Entry 9E13 (electron microscopy, 4.50 A resolution (low resolution: residue-level contacts below are approximate; hydrogen-bond / salt-bridge calls are withheld)); this record covers chains B and J of the 14 polymer chains in the assembly.

Chain B:
Name: Cytoplasmic dynein 1 heavy chain 1
From: Homo sapiens
UniProtKB: Q14204 (DYHC1_HUMAN); numbering as in UniProt (aligned over 1-4646)
Chain sequence (4646 residues; numbered 1 to 4646; the number before each row is that of its first residue):
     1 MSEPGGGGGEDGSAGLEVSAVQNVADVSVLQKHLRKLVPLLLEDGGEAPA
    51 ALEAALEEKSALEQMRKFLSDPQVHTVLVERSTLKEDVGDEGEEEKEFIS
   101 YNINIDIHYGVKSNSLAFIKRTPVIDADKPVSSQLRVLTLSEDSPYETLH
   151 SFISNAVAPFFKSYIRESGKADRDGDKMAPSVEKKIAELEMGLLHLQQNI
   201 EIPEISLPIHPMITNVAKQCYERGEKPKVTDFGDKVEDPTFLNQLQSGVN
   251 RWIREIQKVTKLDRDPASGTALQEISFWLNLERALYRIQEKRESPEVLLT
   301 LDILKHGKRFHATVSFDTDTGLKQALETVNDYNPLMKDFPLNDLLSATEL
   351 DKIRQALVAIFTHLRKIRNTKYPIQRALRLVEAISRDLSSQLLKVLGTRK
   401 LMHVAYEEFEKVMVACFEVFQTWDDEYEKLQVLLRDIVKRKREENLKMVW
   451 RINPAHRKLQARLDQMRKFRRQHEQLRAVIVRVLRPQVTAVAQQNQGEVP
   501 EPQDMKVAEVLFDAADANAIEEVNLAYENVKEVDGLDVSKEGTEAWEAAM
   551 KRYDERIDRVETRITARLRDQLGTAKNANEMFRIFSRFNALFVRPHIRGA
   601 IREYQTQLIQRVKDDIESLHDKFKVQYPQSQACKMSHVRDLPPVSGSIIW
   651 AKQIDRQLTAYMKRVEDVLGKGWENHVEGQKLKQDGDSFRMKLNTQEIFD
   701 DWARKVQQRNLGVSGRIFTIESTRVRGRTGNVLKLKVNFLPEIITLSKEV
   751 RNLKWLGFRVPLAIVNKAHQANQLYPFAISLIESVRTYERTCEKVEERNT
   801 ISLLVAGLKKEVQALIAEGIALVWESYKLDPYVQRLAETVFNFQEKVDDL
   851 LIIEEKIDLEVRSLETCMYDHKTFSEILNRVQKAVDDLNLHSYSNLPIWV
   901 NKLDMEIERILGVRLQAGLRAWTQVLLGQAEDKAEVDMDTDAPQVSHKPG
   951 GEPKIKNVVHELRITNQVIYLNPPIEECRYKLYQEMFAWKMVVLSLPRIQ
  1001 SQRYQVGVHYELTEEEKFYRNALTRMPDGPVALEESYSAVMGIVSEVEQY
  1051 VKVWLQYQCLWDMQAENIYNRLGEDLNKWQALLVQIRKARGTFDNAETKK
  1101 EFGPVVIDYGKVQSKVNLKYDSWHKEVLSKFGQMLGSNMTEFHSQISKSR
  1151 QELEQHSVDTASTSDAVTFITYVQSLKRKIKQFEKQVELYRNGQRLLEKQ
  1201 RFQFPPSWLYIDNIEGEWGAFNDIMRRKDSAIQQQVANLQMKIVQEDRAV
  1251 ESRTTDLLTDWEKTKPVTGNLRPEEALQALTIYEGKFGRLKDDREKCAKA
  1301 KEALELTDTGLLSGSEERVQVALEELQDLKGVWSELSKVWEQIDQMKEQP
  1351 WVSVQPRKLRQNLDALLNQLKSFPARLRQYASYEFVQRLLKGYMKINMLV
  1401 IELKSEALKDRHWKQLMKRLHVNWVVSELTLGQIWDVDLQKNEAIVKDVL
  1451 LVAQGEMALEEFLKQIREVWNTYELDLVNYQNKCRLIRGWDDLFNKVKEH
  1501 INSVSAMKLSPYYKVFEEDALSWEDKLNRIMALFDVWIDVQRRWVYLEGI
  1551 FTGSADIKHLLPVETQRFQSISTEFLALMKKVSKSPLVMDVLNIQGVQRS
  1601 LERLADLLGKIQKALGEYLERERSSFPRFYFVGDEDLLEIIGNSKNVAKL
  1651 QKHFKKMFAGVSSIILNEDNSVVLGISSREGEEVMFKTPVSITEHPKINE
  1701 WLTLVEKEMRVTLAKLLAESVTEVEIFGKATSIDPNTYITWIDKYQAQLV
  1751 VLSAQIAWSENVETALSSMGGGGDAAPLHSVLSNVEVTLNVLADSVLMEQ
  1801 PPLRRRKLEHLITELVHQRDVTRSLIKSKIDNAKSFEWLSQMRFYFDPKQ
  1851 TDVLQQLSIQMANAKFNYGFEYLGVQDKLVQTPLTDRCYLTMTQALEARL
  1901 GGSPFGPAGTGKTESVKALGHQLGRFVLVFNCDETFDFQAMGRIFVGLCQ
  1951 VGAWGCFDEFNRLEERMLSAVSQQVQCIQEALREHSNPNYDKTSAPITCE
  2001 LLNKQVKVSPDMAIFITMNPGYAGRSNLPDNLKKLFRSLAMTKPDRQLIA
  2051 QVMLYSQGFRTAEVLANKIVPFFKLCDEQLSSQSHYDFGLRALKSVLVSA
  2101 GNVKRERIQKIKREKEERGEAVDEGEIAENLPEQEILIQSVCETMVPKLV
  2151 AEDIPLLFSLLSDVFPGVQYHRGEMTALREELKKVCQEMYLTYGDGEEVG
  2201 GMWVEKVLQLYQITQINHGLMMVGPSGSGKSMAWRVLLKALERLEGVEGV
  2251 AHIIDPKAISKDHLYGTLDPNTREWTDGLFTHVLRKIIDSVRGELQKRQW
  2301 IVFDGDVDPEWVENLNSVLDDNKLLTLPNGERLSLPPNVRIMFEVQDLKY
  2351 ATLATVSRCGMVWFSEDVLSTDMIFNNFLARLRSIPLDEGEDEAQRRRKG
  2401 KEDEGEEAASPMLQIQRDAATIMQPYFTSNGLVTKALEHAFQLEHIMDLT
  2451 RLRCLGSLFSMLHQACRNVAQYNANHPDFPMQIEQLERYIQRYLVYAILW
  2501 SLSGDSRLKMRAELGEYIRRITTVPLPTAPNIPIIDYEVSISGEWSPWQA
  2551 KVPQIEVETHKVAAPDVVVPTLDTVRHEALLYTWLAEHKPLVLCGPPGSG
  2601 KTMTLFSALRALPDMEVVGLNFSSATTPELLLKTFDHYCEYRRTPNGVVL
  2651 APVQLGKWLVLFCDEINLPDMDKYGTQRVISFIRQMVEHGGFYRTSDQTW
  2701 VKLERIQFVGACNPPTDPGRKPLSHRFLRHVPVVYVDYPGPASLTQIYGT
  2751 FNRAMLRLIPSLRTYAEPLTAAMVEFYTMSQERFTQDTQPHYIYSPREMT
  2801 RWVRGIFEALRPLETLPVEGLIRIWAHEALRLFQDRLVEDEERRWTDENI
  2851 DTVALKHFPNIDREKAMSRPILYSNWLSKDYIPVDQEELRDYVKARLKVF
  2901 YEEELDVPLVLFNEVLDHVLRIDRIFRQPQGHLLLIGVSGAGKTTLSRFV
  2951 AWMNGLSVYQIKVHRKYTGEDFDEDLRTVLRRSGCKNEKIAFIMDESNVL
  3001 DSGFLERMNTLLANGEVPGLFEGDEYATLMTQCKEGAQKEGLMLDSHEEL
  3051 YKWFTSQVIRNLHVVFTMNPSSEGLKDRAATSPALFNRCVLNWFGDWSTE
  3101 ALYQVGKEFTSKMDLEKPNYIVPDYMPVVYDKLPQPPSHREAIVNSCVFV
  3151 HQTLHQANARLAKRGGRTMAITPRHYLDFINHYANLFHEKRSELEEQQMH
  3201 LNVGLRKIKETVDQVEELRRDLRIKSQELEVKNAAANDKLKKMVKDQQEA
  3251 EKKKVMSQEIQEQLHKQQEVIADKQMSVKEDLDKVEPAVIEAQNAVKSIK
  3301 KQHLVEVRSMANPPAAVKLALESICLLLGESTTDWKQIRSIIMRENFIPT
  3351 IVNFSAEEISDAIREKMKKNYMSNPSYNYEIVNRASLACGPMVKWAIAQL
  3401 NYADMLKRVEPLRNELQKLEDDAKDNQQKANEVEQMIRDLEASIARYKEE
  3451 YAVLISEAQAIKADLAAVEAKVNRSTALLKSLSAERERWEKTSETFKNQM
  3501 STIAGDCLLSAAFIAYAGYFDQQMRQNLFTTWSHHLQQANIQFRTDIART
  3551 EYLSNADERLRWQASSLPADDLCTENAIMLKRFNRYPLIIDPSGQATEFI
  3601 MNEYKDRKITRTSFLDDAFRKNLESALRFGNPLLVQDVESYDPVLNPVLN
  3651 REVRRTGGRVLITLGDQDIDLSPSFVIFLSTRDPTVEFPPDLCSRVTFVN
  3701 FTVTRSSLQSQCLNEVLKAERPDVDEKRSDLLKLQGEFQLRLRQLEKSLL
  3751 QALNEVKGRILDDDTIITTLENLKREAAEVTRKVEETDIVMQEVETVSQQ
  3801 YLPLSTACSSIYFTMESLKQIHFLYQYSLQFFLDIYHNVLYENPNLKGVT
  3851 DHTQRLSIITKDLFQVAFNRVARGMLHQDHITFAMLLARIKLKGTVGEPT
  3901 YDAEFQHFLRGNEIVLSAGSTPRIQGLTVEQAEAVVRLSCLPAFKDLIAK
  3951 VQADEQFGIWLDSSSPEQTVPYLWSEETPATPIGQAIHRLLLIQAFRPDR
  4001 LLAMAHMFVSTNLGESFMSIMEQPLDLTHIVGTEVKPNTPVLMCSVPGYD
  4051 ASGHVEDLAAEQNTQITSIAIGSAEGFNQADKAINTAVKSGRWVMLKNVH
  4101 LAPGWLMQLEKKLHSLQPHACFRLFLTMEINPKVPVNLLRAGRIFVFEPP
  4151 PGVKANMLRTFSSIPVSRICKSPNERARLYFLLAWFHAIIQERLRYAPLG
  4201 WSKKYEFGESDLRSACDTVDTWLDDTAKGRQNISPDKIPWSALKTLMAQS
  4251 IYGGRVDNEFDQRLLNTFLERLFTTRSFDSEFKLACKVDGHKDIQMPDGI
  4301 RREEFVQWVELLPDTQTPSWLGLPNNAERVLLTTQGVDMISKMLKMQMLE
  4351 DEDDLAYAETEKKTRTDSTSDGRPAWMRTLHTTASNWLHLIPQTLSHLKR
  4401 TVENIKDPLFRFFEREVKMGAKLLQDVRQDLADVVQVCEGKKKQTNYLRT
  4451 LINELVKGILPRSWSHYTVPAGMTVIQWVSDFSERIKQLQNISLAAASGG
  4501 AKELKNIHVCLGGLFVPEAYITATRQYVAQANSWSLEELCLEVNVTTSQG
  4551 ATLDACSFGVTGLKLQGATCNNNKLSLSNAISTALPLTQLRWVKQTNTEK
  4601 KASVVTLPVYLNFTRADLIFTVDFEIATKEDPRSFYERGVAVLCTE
Not modelled in the structure: 1-19, 489-511, 928-952, 1002-1012, 2390-2409, 4348-4373, 4646
Ion coordination: Mg2+ site 1: T1913 (together with ADP); Mg2+ site 2: S2231, E2344 (together with ATP)
Ligand contacts:
  - ADP (adenosine-5'-diphosphate), molecule 1: L1879, V1880, T1882, T1885, P1907, A1908, G1909, T1910, G1911, K1912, T1913, E1914, I2049, L2090, R2091, K2094, D2320, D2321, R2358
  - ADP, molecule 2: V2567, V2568, V2569, T2571, T2574, P2596, P2597, G2598, S2599, G2600, K2601, T2602, M2603, P2739, I2747, Y2748, F2751, P2796, R2797, T2800
  - ADP, molecule 3: V2907, P2908, L2909, V2910, F2912, V2915, V2938, S2939, G2940, A2941, G2942, K2943, T2944, T2945, W3097, R3174, L3177, N3650
  - ATP (adenosine-5'-triphosphate): L2191, T2192, W2203, P2225, S2226, G2227, S2228, G2229, K2230, S2231, M2232, E2344, L2369, M2373, I2374, N2377, L2452, R2684, E2688, R2726, R2729
Swiss-Prot annotation at these positions:
  - binding site (ATP): G1906 to T1913, G2224 to S2231, G2595 to T2602, G2937 to T2944
  - modified residue: S2 (N-acetylserine), S70 (Phosphoserine), K1125 (N6-acetyllysine), S1230 (Phosphoserine), K3480 (N6-acetyllysine), S4162 (Phosphoserine), K4283 (N6-acetyllysine), T4366 (Phosphothreonine), S4368 (Phosphoserine)
  - natural variant: E94 (E94K: Found in a patient with spinal muscular atrophy; uncertain significance), K129 (K129I: In CDCBM13), R264 (R264L: In SMALED1), H306 (H306R: In CMT2O and SMALED1), I584 (I584L: In SMALED1), R598 (R598C: In CMT2O and SMALED1), T659 to M662 (deletion: In CDCBM13), K671 (K671E: In SMALED1), P776 (P776L: In SMALED1), Y970 (Y970C: In SMALED1), G1132 (G1132E: In SMALED1), Q1194 (Q1194R: In CMT2O), 9 further natural variant entries in UniProt

Chain J:
Name: Dynein light chain 1, cytoplasmic
From: Homo sapiens
UniProtKB: P63167 (DYL1_HUMAN); numbering as in UniProt (aligned over 1-89)
Chain sequence (89 residues; numbered 1 to 89; the number before each row is that of its first residue):
     1 MCDRKAVIKNADMSEEMQQDSVECATQALEKYNIEKDIAAHIKKEFDKKY
    51 NPTWHCIVGRNFGSYVTHETKHFIYFYLGQVAILLFKSG

Interface between chain B and chain J:
Residue-residue contacts (22; chain B residue first):
  I1146(B) with D12(J)
  R1150(B) with T70(J)
  F1202(B) with K5(J)
  Q1203(B) with K5(J)
  F1204(B) with K5(J)
  P1206(B) with E15(J); Q19(J)
  S1207(B) with E15(J)
  W1208(B) with E15(J)
  L1209(B) with E15(J); Q18(J)
  Y1210(B) with A6(J); V7(J); I8(J)
  D1212(B) with K9(J); N10(J)
  N1213(B) with I8(J); N10(J); A11(J)
  G1216(B) with N10(J)
  E1217(B) with A11(J); D12(J)
Other interface residues (no listed pair), chain J (13 interface residues in all): Y75

Summary:
14 residues of chain B face 13 of chain J across their interface. Chain B binds 3 copies of ADP and ATP.
S2231(B) and E2344(B) form the Mg2+ site 2. UniProt lists 32 ATP-binding residues on chain B.
Here chain B is Cytoplasmic dynein 1 heavy chain 1 and chain J is Dynein light chain 1, cytoplasmic, both from
Homo sapiens. Entry 9E13 (Full-length human dynein-1 in phi-like comformation bound to a Lis1 dimer under Lis1
condition) was determined by electron microscopy (same publication as 9E0Z, 9E10, 9E11, 9E12 and 9E14).
